PDB entry 3UEZ | X-ray diffraction, 3.41 A resolution | chains D and E of the 4 polymer chains in the assembly

[Chain D]
Name: Secreted protein BARF1
Organism: Human herpesvirus 4
UniProtKB: P03228 (BARF1_EBVB9); residues 21-221 here = UniProt positions 21-221
Sequence (208 residues; row label = number of the first residue in the row):
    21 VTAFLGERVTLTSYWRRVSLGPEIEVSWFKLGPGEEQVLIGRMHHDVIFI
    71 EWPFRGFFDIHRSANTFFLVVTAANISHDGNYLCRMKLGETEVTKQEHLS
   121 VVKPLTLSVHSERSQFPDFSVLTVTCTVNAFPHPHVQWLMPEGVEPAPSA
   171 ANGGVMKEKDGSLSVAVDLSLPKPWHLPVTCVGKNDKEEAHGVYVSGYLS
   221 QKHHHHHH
Disordered / not traced: 161-174, 221-228
Differences from the reference sequence: engineered mutation Ser169 (Thr in P03228); expression tag (222-228)
Cystine bridges: Cys146-Cys201
Glycans and other covalent adducts: N-acetylglucosamine (NAG) linked to Asn95
Swiss-Prot annotation at these positions:
  - glycosylation: Asn95 (N-linked (GlcNAc...) asparagine)

[Chain E]
Name: Macrophage colony-stimulating factor 1
Organism: Homo sapiens
UniProtKB: P09603 (CSF1_HUMAN); residues 1-149 here correspond to UniProt positions 33-181 (UniProt number = residue number + 32)
Sequence (153 residues; each row starts with the number of its first residue; numbers below 1 keep their minus sign (Gly-3 is residue -3)):
    -3 GSHMEEVSEYCSHMIGSGHLQSLQRLIDSQMETSCQITFEFVDQEQLKDP
    47 VCYLKKAFLLVQDIMEDTMRFRDNTPNAIAIVQLQELSLRLKSCFTKDYE
    97 EHDKACVRTFYETPLQLLEKVKNVFNETKNLLDKDWNIFSKNCNNSFAEC
   147 SSQ
Disordered / not traced: -3 to 5, 148-149
Differences from the reference sequence: expression tag (-3 to 0)
Cystine bridges: Cys7-Cys90, Cys48-Cys139, Cys102-Cys146
Swiss-Prot annotation at these positions:
  - glycosylation (N-linked (GlcNAc...) asparagine): Asn122, Asn140

[How chain D and chain E interact]
Residue-residue contacts (11; chain D residue first):
  Val38(D) with Thr29(E); Ser30(E), hydrogen bond (backbone-backbone)
  Ser39(D) with Glu28(E); Thr29(E); Ser30(E), hydrogen bond (backbone-side chain)
  Leu40(D) with Ser30(E), hydrogen bond (backbone-side chain)
  Gly41(D) with Ser30(E), hydrogen bond (backbone-side chain)
  Arg82(D) with Gln32(E), hydrogen bond
  Ala84(D) with Ser30(E); Cys31(E)
  Asn85(D) with Ser30(E)
Also at the interface, not in a pair above, chain D (8 interface residues in all): Pro42

[In short]
Chain D and chain E form an interface of 8 and 5 residues respectively; the contacts include 5 hydrogen bonds.
Polar pairs include Ser39(D)-Ser30(E), Leu40(D)-Ser30(E) and Gly41(D)-Ser30(E). Covalently linked
N-acetylglucosamine: at Asn95(D).
Chain D is Secreted protein BARF1 (Human herpesvirus 4) and chain E is Macrophage colony-stimulating factor 1
(Homo sapiens); the structure, Crystal structure of the human Colony-Stimulating Factor 1 (hCSF-1) cytokine in
complex with the viral receptor ..., was determined by X-ray diffraction together with 3UF2, 3UF5, 4ADF and
4ADQ from the same study.
